8S35 - chains G and J of the 12 polymer chains in the assembly; structure by electron microscopy, 2.90 A resolution.

Chain G:
Molecule: CRISPR type AFERR-associated protein Csf1
From: Klebsiella pneumoniae
UniProtKB: A0A7Z7WW72 (A0A7Z7WW72_KLEPN); residues 1-263 here = UniProt positions 1-263
Sequence (263 residues; row label = number of the first residue in the row):
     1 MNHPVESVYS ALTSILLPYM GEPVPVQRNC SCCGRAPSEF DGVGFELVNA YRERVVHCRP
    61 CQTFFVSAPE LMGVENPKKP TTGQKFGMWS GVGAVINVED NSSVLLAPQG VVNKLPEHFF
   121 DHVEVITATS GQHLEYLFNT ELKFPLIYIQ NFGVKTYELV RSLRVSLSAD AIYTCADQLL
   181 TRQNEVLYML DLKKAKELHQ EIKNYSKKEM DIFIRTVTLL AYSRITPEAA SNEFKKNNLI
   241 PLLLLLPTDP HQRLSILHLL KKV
Metal / ion sites: Zn2+: Cys30, Cys33, Cys58, Cys61

Chain J:
Molecule: Nts-DNA
Sequence (60 nucleotides; numbered -11 to 48; the number before each row is that of its first residue; numbers below 1 keep their minus sign (DG-11 is residue -11)):
   -11 GAGGAGGCCA AGATCTCAAT TTCGTACAAG AAATCCTTTG AGATGAAGCT GGAGGGAGGG
Not modelled in the structure: -11 to -10, 29-48

Chain G / chain J interface:
Contacting residue pairs (34):
  Arg52(G) with DG-6(J), hydrogen bond to the base; DG-5(J), base contact
  Glu75(G) with DG0(J), sugar contact
  Asn76(G) with DA-1(J), hydrogen bond to the sugar; DG0(J), sugar contact
  Lys78(G) with DA-2(J), phosphate contact; DA-1(J), salt bridge to the phosphate
  Lys79(G) with DA-2(J), base contact
  Ser90(G) with DA1(J), base contact
  Gly91(G) with DA1(J), base contact
  Pro108(G) with DA1(J), sugar contact; DT2(J), phosphate contact
  Gln109(G) with DT2(J), phosphate contact
  Gly110(G) with DA1(J), sugar contact; DT2(J), hydrogen bond to the phosphate
  Val111(G) with DA1(J), sugar contact
  Lys114(G) with DG0(J), hydrogen bond to the phosphate; DA1(J), salt bridge to the phosphate
  Thr129(G) with DT2(J), hydrogen bond to the phosphate; DC3(J), sugar contact
  Gly131(G) with DT4(J), phosphate contact
  Arg215(G) with DA6(J), phosphate contact
  Thr218(G) with DC5(J), phosphate contact; DA6(J), phosphate contact
  Leu219(G) with DA6(J), sugar contact
  Tyr222(G) with DA6(J), base contact
  Arg224(G) with DA6(J), base contact; DA7(J), hydrogen bond to the base; DT8(J), base contact
  His258(G) with DT4(J), salt bridge to the phosphate; DC5(J), phosphate contact
  Lys261(G) with DC5(J), sugar contact
  Lys262(G) with DC3(J), hydrogen bond to the phosphate; DT4(J), salt bridge to the phosphate
Other interface residues (no listed pair), chain G (24 interface residues in all): Ser130, Val154

In short:
Chain G and chain J form an interface of 24 and 13 residues respectively, with 7 hydrogen bonds and 4 salt
bridges. Polar pairs include Arg52(G)-DG-6(J), Arg224(G)-DA7(J) and Asn76(G)-DA-1(J). Cys30(G), Cys33(G),
Cys58(G) and Cys61(G) coordinate Zn2+.
Chain G is CRISPR type AFERR-associated protein Csf1 (Klebsiella pneumoniae) and chain J is Nts-DNA; the
structure, DNA-bound Type IV-A3 CRISPR effector in complex with DinG helicase from K. pneumoniae (state I),
was determined by electron microscopy together with 8RC2, 8RC3, 8RFJ, 8S36 and 8S37 from the same study.
